PDB entry 8RHJ | X-ray diffraction, 3.05 A resolution | chains B and C of the 34 polymer chains in the assembly

Chain B:
Molecule: Proteasome subunit alpha type-3
Source organism: Saccharomyces cerevisiae
UniProt: P23638 (PSA3_YEAST); residues 0-257 here correspond to UniProt positions 1-258 (UniProt number = residue number + 1)
Sequence (258 residues; row label = number of the first residue in the row; numbering starts at 0):
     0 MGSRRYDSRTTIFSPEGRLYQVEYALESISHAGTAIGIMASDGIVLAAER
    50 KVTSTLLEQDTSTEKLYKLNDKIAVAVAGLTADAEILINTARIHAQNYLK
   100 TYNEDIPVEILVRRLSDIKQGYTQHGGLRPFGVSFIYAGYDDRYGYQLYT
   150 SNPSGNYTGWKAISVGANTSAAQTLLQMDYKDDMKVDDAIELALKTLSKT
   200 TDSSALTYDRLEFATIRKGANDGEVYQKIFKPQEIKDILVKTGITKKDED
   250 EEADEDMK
Unresolved in the structure: 0, 245-257
Curated features (UniProtKB/Swiss-Prot):
  - cross-link (Glycyl lysine isopeptide (Lys-Gly)): Lys99 (interchain with G-Cter in ubiquitin), Lys198 (interchain with G-Cter in ubiquitin), Lys230 (interchain with G-Cter in ubiquitin)

Chain C:
Molecule: Proteasome subunit alpha type-4
Source organism: Saccharomyces cerevisiae
UniProt: P40303 (PSA4_YEAST); residues -1 to 252 here correspond to UniProt positions 1-254 (UniProt number = residue number + 2)
Sequence (254 residues; row label = number of the first residue in the row; numbers below 1 keep their minus sign (Met-1 is residue -1)):
    -1 MSGYDRALSIFSPDGHIFQVEYALEAVKRGTCAVGVKGKNCVVLGCERRS
    49 TLKLQDTRITPSKVSKIDSHVVLSFSGLNADSRILIEKARVEAQSHRLTL
    99 EDPVTVEYLTRYVAGVQQRYTQSGGVRPFGVSTLIAGFDPRDDEPKLYQT
   149 EPSGIYSSWSAQTIGRNSKTVREFLEKNYDRKEPPATVEECVKLTVRSLL
   199 EVVQTGAKNIEITVVKPDSDIVALSSEEINQYVTQIEQEKQEQQEQDKKK
   249 KSNH
Unresolved in the structure: -1 to 0, 241-252
Curated features (UniProtKB/Swiss-Prot):
  - modified residue: Thr58 (Phosphothreonine)

How chain B and chain C interact:
Residue-residue contacts (72; chain B residue first):
  Arg3(B) - Arg4(C)  hydrogen bond (backbone-side chain)
  Asp6(B) - Tyr2(C)  hydrogen bond
  Asp6(B) - Arg4(C)  salt bridge
  Arg8(B) - Arg4(C)
  Thr10(B) - Leu6(C)
  Thr10(B) - Arg125(C)
  Ile11(B) - Leu6(C)  hydrophobic
  Ile11(B) - Gln17(C)
  Phe12(B) - Gln17(C)  hydrogen bond (backbone-side chain)
  Phe12(B) - Tyr20(C)  hydrophobic
  Phe12(B) - Ala21(C)  hydrophobic
  Phe12(B) - Leu76(C)  hydrophobic
  Phe12(B) - Arg125(C)
  Phe12(B) - Pro126(C)
  Phe12(B) - Gly128(C)
  Ser13(B) - Tyr20(C)
  Pro14(B) - Tyr20(C)  hydrophobic
  Pro14(B) - Glu23(C)
  Glu15(B) - Glu23(C)
  Glu15(B) - Arg27(C)  hydrogen bond (backbone-side chain)
  Gly16(B) - Tyr20(C)
  Gly16(B) - Glu23(C)
  Gly16(B) - Ala24(C)
  Gly16(B) - Arg27(C)  hydrogen bond (backbone-side chain)
  Arg17(B) - Arg27(C)
  Leu18(B) - Arg125(C)
  Met38(B) - Asp54(C)
  Arg112(B) - Arg81(C)
  Ser115(B) - Arg81(C)  hydrogen bond (backbone-side chain)
  Asp116(B) - Arg81(C)  salt bridge
  Gln119(B) - Ala78(C)
  Gln119(B) - Asp79(C)
  Gln119(B) - Ile82(C)
  Thr122(B) - Arg125(C)  hydrogen bond (backbone-side chain)
  Gln123(B) - Tyr118(C)
  Gln123(B) - Gly123(C)
  Gln123(B) - Val124(C)
  Gln123(B) - Arg125(C)  hydrogen bond (backbone-backbone)
  Gln123(B) - Phe127(C)
  His124(B) - Gly123(C)
  His124(B) - Val124(C)
  Gly125(B) - Tyr2(C)
  Gly125(B) - Gly123(C)
  Gly126(B) - Tyr2(C)
  Tyr143(B) - Arg56(C)  hydrogen bond (backbone-side chain)
  Tyr143(B) - Ile57(C)  hydrophobic
  Tyr145(B) - Arg56(C)  hydrogen bond (backbone-side chain)
  Gln146(B) - Ile57(C)
  Leu147(B) - Ile57(C)
  Tyr148(B) - Ile57(C)
  Ser153(B) - Ala78(C)
  Gly154(B) - Ala78(C)
  Gly154(B) - Arg81(C)  hydrogen bond (backbone-side chain)
  Asn155(B) - Asn77(C)
  Asn155(B) - Ala78(C)
  Tyr156(B) - Pro59(C)  hydrophobic
  Tyr156(B) - Arg81(C)
  Gly158(B) - Gln53(C)
  Gly158(B) - Asp54(C)  hydrogen bond (backbone-backbone)
  Gly158(B) - Ile57(C)
  Gly158(B) - Thr58(C)  hydrogen bond (backbone-side chain)
  Trp159(B) - Leu50(C)  hydrophobic
  Trp159(B) - Lys51(C)
  Trp159(B) - Leu52(C)
  Trp159(B) - Gln53(C)
  Trp159(B) - Asp54(C)
  Lys160(B) - Leu52(C)  hydrogen bond (backbone-backbone)
  Lys160(B) - Gln53(C)
  Ala161(B) - Leu52(C)
  Leu175(B) - Leu52(C)
  Gln176(B) - Lys51(C)
  Gln176(B) - Leu52(C)
Interface residues without a listed pair, chain B (41 interface residues in all): Glu108, Thr157, Gln172, Tyr179

Summary:
Chain B and chain C form an interface of 41 and 31 residues respectively; the contacts include 14 hydrogen
bonds and 2 salt bridges. Polar pairs include Asp6(B)-Arg4(C), Asp116(B)-Arg81(C) and Arg3(B)-Arg4(C).
Here chain B is Proteasome subunit alpha type-3 and chain C is Proteasome subunit alpha type-4, both from
Saccharomyces cerevisiae. Entry 8RHJ (Yeast 20S proteasome in complex with a macrocyclic oxindole epoxyketone
(compound 5)) was determined by X-ray diffraction, deposited together with 8RHK and 8RHL.
